Entry 3CWB (X-ray diffraction, 3.51 A resolution); this record covers chains P and T of the 20 polymer chains in the assembly.

# Chain P
Protein: Cytochrome b
Source organism: Gallus gallus
UniProtKB: P18946 (CYB_CHICK); residues 1-380 here = UniProt positions 1-380
Chain sequence (380 residues; each row starts with the number of its first residue):
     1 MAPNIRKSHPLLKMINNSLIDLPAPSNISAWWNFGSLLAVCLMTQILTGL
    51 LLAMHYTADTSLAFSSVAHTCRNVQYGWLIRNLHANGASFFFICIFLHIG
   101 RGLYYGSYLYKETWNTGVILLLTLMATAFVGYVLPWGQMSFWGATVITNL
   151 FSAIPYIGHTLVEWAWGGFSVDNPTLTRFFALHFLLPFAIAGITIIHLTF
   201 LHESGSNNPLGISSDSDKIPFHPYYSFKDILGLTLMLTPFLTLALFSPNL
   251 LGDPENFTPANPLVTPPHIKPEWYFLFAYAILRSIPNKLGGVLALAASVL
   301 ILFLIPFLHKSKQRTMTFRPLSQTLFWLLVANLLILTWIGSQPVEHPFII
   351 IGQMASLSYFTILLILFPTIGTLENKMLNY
Unresolved in the structure: 1
Bound ions: heme Fe site 1: His-84, His-183; heme Fe site 2: His-98, His-197
Residues lining bound ligands:
  - heme (HEM), molecule 1: Trp-32, Phe-34, Gly-35, Ser-36, Leu-38, Ala-39, Phe-91, Ile-95, His-98, Ile-99, Arg-101, Ser-107, Tyr-108, Thr-113, Trp-114, Gly-117, Val-118, Leu-120, Leu-121, Ile-190, Thr-194, His-197, Leu-198, Leu-201, Ser-206, Asn-207, Leu-302
  - heme (HEM), molecule 2: Leu-42, Gln-45, Ile-46, Gly-49, Leu-50, Leu-52, Ala-53, Tyr-56, Val-67, Arg-81, His-84, Ala-85, Ala-88, Leu-124, Thr-127, Ala-128, Gly-131, Tyr-132, Leu-134, Pro-135, Phe-180, His-183, Phe-184, Pro-187, Ile-190, Tyr-274
  - ICX (methyl N-[(5Z)-6-({[4-(4-iodobenzyl)phenyl]carbonyl}amino)hex-5-enoyl]glycinate): Met-125, Ala-126, Ala-128, Phe-129, Tyr-132, Trp-142, Gly-143, Val-146, Ile-147, Leu-150, Ile-269, Lys-270, Pro-271, Glu-272, Tyr-274, Phe-275, Ala-278, Tyr-279, Leu-282, Leu-295
  - UQ (Coenzyme Q10, (2Z,6E,10Z,14E,18E,22E,26Z)-isomer): Ser-18, Leu-19, Leu-22, Pro-23, Ala-24, Ile-28, Ser-36, Ala-39, Leu-198, Leu-201, His-202, Ser-206, Phe-221, Tyr-225, Asp-229
Curated features (UniProtKB/Swiss-Prot):
  - binding site (heme b): His-84, His-98, His-183, His-197
  - binding site (a ubiquinone): His-202
Reported in the primary citation:
  - binding site for ICX: Glu-272

# Chain T
Protein: Mitochondrial ubiquinol-cytochrome C reductase ubiquinone-binding protein qp-C
Source organism: Gallus gallus
Chain sequence (81 residues; row label = number of the first residue in the row):
     1 GIHFGNLARVRHIITYSLSPFEQRAIPNIFSDALPNVWRRFSSQVFKVAP
    51 PFLGAYLLYSWGTQEFERLKRKNPADYENDQ
Unresolved in the structure: 80-81

# Chain P / chain T interface
Residue-residue contacts (30; chain P residue first):
  Asn-17(P) / Gly-1(T)
  Pro-23(P) / His-3(T)
  His-202(P) / His-3(T)
  Asp-215(P) / Leu-7(T)
  Asp-215(P) / Ala-8(T)
  Lys-218(P) / Phe-4(T)
  Lys-218(P) / Leu-7(T)
  Pro-320(P) / Lys-47(T)
  Gln-323(P) / Gln-44(T)  hydrogen bond
  Gln-323(P) / Lys-47(T)
  Thr-324(P) / Lys-47(T)
  Trp-327(P) / Lys-47(T)
  Trp-327(P) / Val-48(T)
  Trp-327(P) / Pro-51(T)
  Leu-328(P) / Pro-51(T)  hydrophobic
  Ala-331(P) / Pro-51(T)
  Ala-331(P) / Phe-52(T)  hydrophobic
  Ile-335(P) / Leu-58(T)  hydrophobic
  Trp-338(P) / Tyr-59(T)
  Glu-345(P) / Phe-66(T)
  His-346(P) / Phe-66(T)
  His-346(P) / Leu-69(T)
  Pro-347(P) / Trp-61(T)  hydrophobic
  Pro-347(P) / Gly-62(T)
  Pro-347(P) / Phe-66(T)
  Phe-348(P) / Gly-62(T)
  Phe-348(P) / Phe-66(T)  hydrophobic
  Ile-351(P) / Leu-58(T)  hydrophobic
  Ile-351(P) / Trp-61(T)  hydrophobic
  Ile-351(P) / Gly-62(T)
Interface residues without a listed pair, chain P (26 interface residues in all): Asp-21, Tyr-104, Glu-203, Ser-216, Ile-219, Pro-220, Val-330, Pro-343
Interface residues without a listed pair, chain T (21 interface residues in all): Ile-2, Val-10, Ala-55, Thr-63, Glu-65

# In short
Chain P and chain T form an interface of 26 and 21 residues respectively; the contacts include 1 hydrogen
bond. The hydrogen-bonded pair is Gln-323(P)/Gln-44(T). Bound to chain P: heme, compound ICX and compound UQ.
The paper reports a binding site for ICX at Glu-272(P).
Chain P is Cytochrome b and chain T is Mitochondrial ubiquinol-cytochrome C reductase ubiquinone-binding
protein qp-C, both from Gallus gallus; the structure, Chicken Cytochrome BC1 Complex inhibited by an iodinated
analogue of the polyketide Crocacin-D, was determined by X-ray diffraction.
